Entry 3S6U (X-ray diffraction, 2.70 A resolution); this record covers chain A.

# Chain A
Molecule: Ac-ASP-7
Organism: Ancylostoma caninum
Amino-acid sequence (206 residues; each row starts with the number of its first residue):
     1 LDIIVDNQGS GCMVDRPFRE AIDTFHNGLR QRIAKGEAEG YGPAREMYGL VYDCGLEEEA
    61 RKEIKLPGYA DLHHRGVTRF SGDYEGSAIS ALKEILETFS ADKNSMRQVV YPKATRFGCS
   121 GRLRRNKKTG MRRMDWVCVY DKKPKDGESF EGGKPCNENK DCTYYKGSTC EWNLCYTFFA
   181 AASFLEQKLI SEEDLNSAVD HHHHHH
Unresolved in the structure: 1, 125-131, 182-206
Disulfide bonds: C12-C54, C119-C138, C156-C170, C162-C175
Ion coordination: Ca2+ near E171 (its only coordinating residue here)
What the authors report for this chain:
  - Ca2+ coordination: E171

# In short
From the paper: Ca2+ coordination by E171.
Chain A is Ac-ASP-7 (Ancylostoma caninum); the structure, Caclcium-bound Ac-ASP-7, was determined by X-ray
diffraction (same publication as 3S6S and 3S6V).
